6IFR - chains C and J of the 10 polymer chains in the assembly; structure by electron microscopy, 3.40 A resolution.

[Chain C]
Protein: Type III-A CRISPR-associated protein Csm2
From: Streptococcus thermophilus ND03
Reference sequence: A0A2U2M049 (A0A2U2M049_STRTR); residue numbers follow UniProt; this construct covers 1-126
Chain sequence (126 residues; numbered 1 to 126; the number before each row is that of its first residue):
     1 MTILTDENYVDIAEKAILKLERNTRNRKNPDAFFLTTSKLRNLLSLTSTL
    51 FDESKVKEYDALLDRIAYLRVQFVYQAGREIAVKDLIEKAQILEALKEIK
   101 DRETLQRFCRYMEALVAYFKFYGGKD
Not modelled in the structure: 1-2, 124-126
From the paper describing this entry:
  - mutagenesis - K39A, R41A: decreased catalytic activity

[Chain J]
Molecule: type III-A CRISPR-Cas interference complex, NTR
Sequence (43 nucleotides; numbered 1 to 43; the number before each row is that of its first residue):
     1 GGUAGGAAUGGGUAAUUAUAGCGAGCUAGAAAGCGUUUCCGUC
Not modelled in the structure: 1-6, 42-43

[How chain C and chain J interact]
Pairs across the interface - 18 pairs, chain C then chain J:
  Thr-36(C) / A20(J)  hydrogen bond to the phosphate
  Thr-36(C) / G21(J)  phosphate contact
  Thr-37(C) / G21(J)  hydrogen bond to the phosphate
  Thr-37(C) / C22(J)  phosphate contact
  Ser-38(C) / A20(J)  phosphate contact
  Ser-38(C) / G21(J)  base contact
  Lys-39(C) / U19(J)  salt bridge to the phosphate
  Lys-39(C) / A20(J)  salt bridge to the phosphate
  Arg-41(C) / G23(J)  hydrogen bond to the sugar
  Asn-42(C) / U19(J)  phosphate contact
  Tyr-75(C) / U17(J)  hydrogen bond to the sugar
  Tyr-75(C) / A18(J)  hydrogen bond to the phosphate
  Gln-76(C) / U19(J)  phosphate contact
  Arg-79(C) / U17(J)  salt bridge to the phosphate
  Arg-79(C) / A18(J)  salt bridge to the phosphate
  Arg-79(C) / U19(J)  salt bridge to the phosphate
  Glu-80(C) / U19(J)  sugar contact
  Lys-120(C) / C22(J)  salt bridge to the phosphate

[In short]
11 residues of chain C and 7 residues of chain J are in contact; the contacts include 5 hydrogen bonds and 6
salt bridges. Among the polar pairs are Arg-41(C)/G23(J), Tyr-75(C)/U17(J) and Thr-36(C)/A20(J). From the
paper: K39A and R41A of chain C reduce catalytic activity.
Here chain C is Type III-A CRISPR-associated protein Csm2 (Streptococcus thermophilus ND03) and chain J is
type III-A CRISPR-Cas interference complex, NTR. Entry 6IFR (Type III-A Csm complex, Cryo-EM structure of
Csm-NTR, ATP bound) was determined by electron microscopy together with 6IFK, 6IFL, 6IFN, 6IFU, 6IFY, 6IFZ and
6IG0 from the same study.
